Entry 1ZVS (X-ray diffraction, 2.80 A resolution); this record covers chains A and C of the 3 polymer chains in the assembly.

== Chain A ==
Molecule: MHC class I antigen
From: Macaca mulatta
Sequence (278 residues; row label = number of the first residue in the row):
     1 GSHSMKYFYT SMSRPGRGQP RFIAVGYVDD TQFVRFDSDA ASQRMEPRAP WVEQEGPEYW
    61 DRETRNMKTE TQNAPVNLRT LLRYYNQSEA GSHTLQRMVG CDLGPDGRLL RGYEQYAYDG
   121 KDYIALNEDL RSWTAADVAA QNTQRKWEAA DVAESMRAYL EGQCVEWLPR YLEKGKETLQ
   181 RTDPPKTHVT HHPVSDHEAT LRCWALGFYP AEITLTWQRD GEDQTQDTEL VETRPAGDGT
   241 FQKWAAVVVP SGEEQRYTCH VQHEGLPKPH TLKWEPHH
Sequence notes: expression tag (277-278)
Disulfides: C101-C164, C203-C259

== Chain C ==
Molecule: Tat-Tl8
Sequence (8 residues; each row starts with the number of its first residue):
     1 TTPESANL

== Chain A / chain C interface ==
Contacting residue pairs (42):
  M5(A) with T1(C)
  Y7(A) with T1(C), hydrogen bond (side chain-backbone); T2(C), hydrogen bond (side chain-backbone)
  Y9(A) with T2(C); P3(C)
  M45(A) with T2(C)
  Y59(A) with T1(C)
  R62(A) with T1(C)
  E63(A) with T1(C); T2(C), hydrogen bond
  N66(A) with T2(C), hydrogen bond; P3(C)
  M67(A) with T2(C)
  E70(A) with S5(C), hydrogen bond
  N73(A) with S5(C), hydrogen bond; N7(C), hydrogen bond
  N77(A) with N7(C); L8(C), hydrogen bond (side chain-backbone)
  T80(A) with L8(C)
  L81(A) with L8(C), hydrophobic
  Y84(A) with L8(C), hydrogen bond (side chain-backbone)
  L95(A) with L8(C), hydrophobic
  R97(A) with P3(C); E4(C); S5(C)
  V99(A) with P3(C), hydrophobic
  Y123(A) with L8(C), hydrophobic
  T143(A) with L8(C), hydrogen bond (side chain-backbone)
  K146(A) with N7(C); L8(C), hydrogen bond (side chain-backbone)
  W147(A) with N7(C), hydrogen bond (side chain-backbone); L8(C), hydrophobic
  V152(A) with A6(C), hydrophobic
  S155(A) with E4(C)
  M156(A) with E4(C)
  Y159(A) with T1(C), hydrogen bond (side chain-backbone); T2(C); P3(C), hydrophobic
  Q163(A) with T1(C); T2(C)
  W167(A) with T1(C), hydrogen bond
  Y171(A) with T1(C), hydrogen bond (side chain-backbone)
Also at the interface, not in a pair above, chain A (30 interface residues in all): Y116

== In short ==
30 residues of chain A and 8 residues of chain C are in contact; the contacts include 15 hydrogen bonds. Polar
pairs include Y7(A)-T1(C), Y7(A)-T2(C) and E63(A)-T2(C).
Chain A is MHC class I antigen (Macaca mulatta) and chain C is Tat-Tl8; the structure, Crystal structure of
the first class MHC mamu and Tat-Tl8 complex, was determined by X-ray diffraction.
